1X9F - chains J and K of the 12 polymer chains in the assembly; structure by X-ray diffraction, 2.60 A resolution.

Chain J:
Name: Globin II, extracellular
From: Lumbricus terrestris
UniProtKB: P02218 (GLB2_LUMTE); residue numbers follow UniProt; this construct covers 1-145
Chain sequence (145 residues; row label = number of the first residue in the row):
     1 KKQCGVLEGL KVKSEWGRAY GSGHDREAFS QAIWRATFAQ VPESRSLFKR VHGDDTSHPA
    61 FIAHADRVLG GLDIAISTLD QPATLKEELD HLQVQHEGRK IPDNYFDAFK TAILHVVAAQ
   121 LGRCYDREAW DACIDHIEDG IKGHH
Disulfide bonds: C4-C133
Sequence notes: conflict D66 (Glu in P02218)
Metal / ion sites: heme Fe: H96 (together with carbon monoxide)
Small-molecule neighbours:
  - carbon monoxide (CMO): W34, F48, H64, V68, H96
  - heme (HEM): W34, S44, L47, F48, R50, V51, H64, R67, V68, G71, L72, L92, Q95, H96, R99, I101, Y105, F106, F109, E138, I141
UniProt features mapped onto this chain:
  - binding site (heme b): H96

Chain K:
Name: Globin III, extracellular
From: Lumbricus terrestris
UniProtKB: P11069 (GLB3_LUMTE); residues 1-153 here correspond to UniProt positions 18-170 (UniProt number = residue number + 17)
Chain sequence (153 residues; numbered 1 to 153; the number before each row is that of its first residue):
     1 DEHEHCCSEE DHRIVQKQWD ILWRDTESSK IKIGFGRLLL TKLAKDIPEV NDLFKRVDIE
    61 HAEGPKFSAH ALRILNGLDL AINLLDDPPA LDAALDHLAH QHEVREGVQK AHFKKFGEIL
   121 ATGLPQVLDD YDALAWKSCL KGILTKISSR LNA
Not modelled in the structure: 1-2, 152-153
Disulfide bonds: C7-C139
Sequence notes: conflict E49 (Asp66 in P11069)
Metal / ion sites: heme Fe: H102 (together with carbon monoxide)
Small-molecule neighbours:
  - carbon monoxide (CMO): L40, F54, H70, I74
  - heme (HEM): L43, L53, F54, R56, V57, H70, R73, I74, G77, L78, L98, Q101, H102, R105, V108, H112, F113, F116, L144, I147
UniProt features mapped onto this chain:
  - binding site (heme b): H102

How chain J and chain K interact:
Contacting residue pairs (40; chain J residue first):
  K13(J) - E27(K)  salt bridge
  S22(J) - D20(K)
  S22(J) - N83(K)
  G23(J) - N83(K)  hydrogen bond (backbone-side chain)
  H24(J) - D86(K)  salt bridge
  R26(J) - D79(K)  salt bridge
  R26(J) - N83(K)
  E27(J) - L84(K)
  E27(J) - D87(K)
  E27(J) - A90(K)
  R50(J) - H97(K)
  P59(J) - P89(K)
  P59(J) - A90(K)
  P59(J) - A93(K)
  A60(J) - A93(K)  hydrophobic
  A63(J) - A90(K)
  A63(J) - A93(K)  hydrophobic
  A63(J) - A94(K)
  D66(J) - L80(K)
  D66(J) - L84(K)
  R67(J) - H97(K)  hydrogen bond
  G70(J) - N76(K)  hydrogen bond (backbone-side chain)
  D73(J) - K32(K)  salt bridge
  D73(J) - N76(K)  hydrogen bond
  I74(J) - L72(K)  hydrophobic
  I74(J) - R73(K)
  I74(J) - N76(K)
  S77(J) - S29(K)  hydrogen bond (backbone-side chain)
  T78(J) - L72(K)
  Q81(J) - S29(K)  hydrogen bond
  Q81(J) - I33(K)
  A83(J) - P65(K)
  T84(J) - P65(K)
  T84(J) - S68(K)
  T84(J) - A69(K)
  E87(J) - P65(K)
  E87(J) - K66(K)  salt bridge
  E88(J) - R73(K)  salt bridge
  H91(J) - R56(K)  hydrogen bond
  H91(J) - R73(K)
Interface residues without a listed pair, chain J (27 interface residues in all): S14, I62, D80, Q95
Interface residues without a listed pair, chain K (26 interface residues in all): T26, Q101

Summary:
The interface between chain J and chain K involves 27 residues on one side and 26 on the other, with 7
hydrogen bonds and 6 salt bridges. Among the polar pairs are K13(J)-E27(K), H24(J)-D86(K) and R26(J)-D79(K).
Chain J binds heme and carbon monoxide.
Chain J is Globin II, extracellular and chain K is Globin III, extracellular, both from Lumbricus terrestris;
the structure, Hemoglobin Dodecamer from Lumbricus Erythrocruorin, was determined by X-ray diffraction.
